PDB entry 8BZO | electron microscopy, 3.50 A resolution | chains A and B of the 3 polymer chains in the assembly

Chain A:
Protein: Cyclin-dependent kinase 2
From: Homo sapiens
Notes: EC 2.7.11.22
Reference sequence: P24941 (CDK2_HUMAN); numbering as in UniProt (aligned over 1-297)
Sequence (297 residues; each row starts with the number of its first residue):
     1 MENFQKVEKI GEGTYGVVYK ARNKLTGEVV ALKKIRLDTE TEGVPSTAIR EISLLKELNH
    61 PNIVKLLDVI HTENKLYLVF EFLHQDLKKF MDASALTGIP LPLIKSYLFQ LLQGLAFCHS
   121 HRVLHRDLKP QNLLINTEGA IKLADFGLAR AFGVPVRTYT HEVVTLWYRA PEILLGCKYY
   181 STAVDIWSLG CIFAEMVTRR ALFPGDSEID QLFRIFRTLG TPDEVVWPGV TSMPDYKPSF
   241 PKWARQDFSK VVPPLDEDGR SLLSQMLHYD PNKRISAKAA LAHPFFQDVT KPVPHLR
Unresolved in the structure: 1-13
Modified positions: T160 (phosphothreonine; TPO)

Chain B:
Protein: Cyclin-A2
From: Homo sapiens
Reference sequence: P20248 (CCNA2_HUMAN); residue numbers follow UniProt; this construct covers 1-432
Sequence (432 residues; row label = number of the first residue in the row):
     1 MLGNSAPGPA TREAGSALLA LQQTALQEDQ ENINPEKAAP VQQPRTRAAL AVLKSGNPRG
    61 LAQQQRPKTR RVAPLKDLPV NDEHVTVPPW KANSKQPAFT IHVDEAEKEA QKKPAESQKI
   121 EREDALAFNS AISLPGPRKP LVPLDYPMDG SFESPHTMDM SIILEDEKPV SVNEVPDYHE
   181 DIHTYLREME VKCKPKVGYM KKQPDITNSM RAILVDWLVE VGEEYKLQNE TLHLAVNYID
   241 RFLSSMSVLR GKLQLVGTAA MLLASKFEEI YPPEVAEFVY ITDDTYTKKQ VLRMEHLVLK
   301 VLTFDLAAPT VNQFLTQYFL HQQPANCKVE SLAMFLGELS LIDADPYLKY LPSVIAGAAF
   361 HLALYTVTGQ SWPESLIRKT GYTLESLKPC LMDLHQTYLK APQHAQQSIR EKYKNSKYHG
   421 VSLLNPPETL NL
Unresolved in the structure: 1-174

Interface between chain A and chain B:
Contacting residue pairs (57; chain A residue first):
  T39(A) - L292(B)
  E40(A) - K288(B)
  T41(A) - K288(B)
  E42(A) - K266(B)  hydrogen bond (backbone-side chain)
  E42(A) - V275(B)
  G43(A) - K266(B)
  G43(A) - L292(B)
  G43(A) - E295(B)
  V44(A) - K266(B)  hydrogen bond (backbone-side chain)
  V44(A) - E295(B)  hydrogen bond (backbone-side chain)
  S46(A) - K266(B)
  I49(A) - L263(B)  hydrophobic
  I49(A) - L306(B)  hydrophobic
  R50(A) - E269(B)
  I52(A) - F304(B)  hydrophobic
  S53(A) - F267(B)
  S53(A) - F304(B)  hydrogen bond (side chain-backbone)
  S53(A) - L306(B)
  K56(A) - T303(B)
  K56(A) - F304(B)
  K56(A) - D305(B)
  E57(A) - Y185(B)  hydrogen bond
  E57(A) - M189(B)
  E57(A) - A307(B)
  H71(A) - H296(B)  hydrogen bond
  H71(A) - K300(B)
  T72(A) - H296(B)
  H119(A) - Y178(B)
  H119(A) - I182(B)
  S120(A) - D181(B)
  S120(A) - I182(B)
  H121(A) - Y185(B)
  R122(A) - I182(B)
  R122(A) - Y185(B)
  R122(A) - L186(B)
  R122(A) - A307(B)
  R122(A) - Q313(B)
  R150(A) - F267(B)  hydrogen bond (side chain-backbone)
  R150(A) - E268(B)  hydrogen bond (side chain-backbone)
  F152(A) - I182(B)  hydrophobic
  G153(A) - I182(B)
  V154(A) - H179(B)
  V154(A) - T316(B)
  P155(A) - V175(B)
  R157(A) - E230(B)  salt bridge
  R157(A) - N312(B)
  R157(A) - T316(B)  hydrogen bond
  Y159(A) - Q228(B)  hydrogen bond
  H161(A) - I270(B)
  H161(A) - Y271(B)  hydrogen bond
  T182(A) - V175(B)
  T182(A) - Y178(B)
  S276(A) - D177(B)
  S276(A) - Y178(B)
  A277(A) - Y178(B)  hydrogen bond (backbone-side chain)
  K278(A) - D177(B)  hydrogen bond (side chain-backbone)
  K278(A) - Y178(B)
Also at the interface, not in a pair above, chain A (34 interface residues in all): L54, V69, E73
Also at the interface, not in a pair above, chain B (33 interface residues in all): L299

In short:
34 residues of chain A face 33 of chain B across their interface, with 13 hydrogen bonds and 1 salt bridge.
Polar contacts include R157(A)-E230(B), E42(A)-K266(B) and V44(A)-K266(B).
Here chain A is Cyclin-dependent kinase 2 and chain B is Cyclin-A2, both from Homo sapiens. Entry 8BZO
(Cryo-EM structure of CDK2-CyclinA in complex with p27 from the SCFSKP2 E3 ligase Complex) was determined by
electron microscopy (same publication as 8BYA and 8BYL).
